Entry 8IOT (electron microscopy, 2.51 A resolution); this record covers chains A and B of the 3 polymer chains in the assembly.

# Chain A (and B)
Molecule: Spike glycoprotein
Organism: Severe acute respiratory syndrome coronavirus 2
Notes: chain B of this document is another copy of the same molecule, construct and numbering; everything in this record applies to it too
Reference sequence: P0DTC2 (SPIKE_SARS2); aligned to UniProt positions 12-1206 over residues 15-1210 (the alignment contains insertions or deletions, so no single offset holds)
Chain sequence (1245 residues; numbered 5 to 1250; 1 number in that range is skipped by the numbering (no residue carries it; nothing is unmodelled there); the number before each row is that of its first residue):
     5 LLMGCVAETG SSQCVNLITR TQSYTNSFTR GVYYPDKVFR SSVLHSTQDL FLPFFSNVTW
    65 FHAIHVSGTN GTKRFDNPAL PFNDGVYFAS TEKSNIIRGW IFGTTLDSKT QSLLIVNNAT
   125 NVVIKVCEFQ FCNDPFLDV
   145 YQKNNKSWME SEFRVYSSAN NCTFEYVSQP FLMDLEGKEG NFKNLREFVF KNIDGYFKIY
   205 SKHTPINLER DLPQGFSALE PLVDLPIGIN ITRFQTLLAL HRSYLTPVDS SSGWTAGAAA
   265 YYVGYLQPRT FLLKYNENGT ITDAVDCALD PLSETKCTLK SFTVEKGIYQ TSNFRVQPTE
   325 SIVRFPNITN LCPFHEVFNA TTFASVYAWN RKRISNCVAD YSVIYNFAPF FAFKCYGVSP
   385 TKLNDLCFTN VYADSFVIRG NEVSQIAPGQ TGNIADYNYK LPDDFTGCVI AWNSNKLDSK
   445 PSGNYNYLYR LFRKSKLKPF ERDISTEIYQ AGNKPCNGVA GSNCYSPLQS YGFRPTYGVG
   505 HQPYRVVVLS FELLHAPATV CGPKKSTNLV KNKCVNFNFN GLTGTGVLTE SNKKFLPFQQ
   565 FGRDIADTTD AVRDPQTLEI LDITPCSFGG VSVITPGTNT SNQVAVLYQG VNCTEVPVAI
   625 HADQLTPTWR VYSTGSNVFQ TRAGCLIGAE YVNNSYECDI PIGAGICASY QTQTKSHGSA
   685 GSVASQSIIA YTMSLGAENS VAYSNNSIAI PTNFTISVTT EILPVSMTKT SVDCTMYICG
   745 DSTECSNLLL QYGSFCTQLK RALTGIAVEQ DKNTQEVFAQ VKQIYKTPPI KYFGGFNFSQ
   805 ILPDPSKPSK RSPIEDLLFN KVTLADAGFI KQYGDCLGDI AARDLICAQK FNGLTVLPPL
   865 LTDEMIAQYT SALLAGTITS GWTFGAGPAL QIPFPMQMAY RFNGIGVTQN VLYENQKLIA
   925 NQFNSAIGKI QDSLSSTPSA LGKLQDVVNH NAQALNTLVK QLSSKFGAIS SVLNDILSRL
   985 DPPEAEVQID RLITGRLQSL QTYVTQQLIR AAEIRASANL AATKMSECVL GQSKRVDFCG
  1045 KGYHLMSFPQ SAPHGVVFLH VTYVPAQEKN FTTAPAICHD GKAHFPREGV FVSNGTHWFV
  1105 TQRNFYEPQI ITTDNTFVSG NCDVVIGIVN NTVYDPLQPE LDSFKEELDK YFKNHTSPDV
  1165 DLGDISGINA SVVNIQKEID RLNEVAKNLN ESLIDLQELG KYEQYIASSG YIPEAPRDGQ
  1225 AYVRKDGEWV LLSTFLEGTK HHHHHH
Unresolved in the structure: 5-18, 67-82, 145-153, 178-186, 247-257, 621-638, 678-688, 829-853, 1140-1250
Sequence notes: expression tag (5-14, 1211-1250); variant Ile-22 (Thr19 in P0DTC2), Ser-27 (Ala in P0DTC2), Ala-83 (Val in P0DTC2), Asp-142 (Gly in P0DTC2), Gln-146 (His in P0DTC2), Glu-183 (Gln in P0DTC2), Glu-213 (Val in P0DTC2), Val-252 (Gly in P0DTC2), His-339 (Gly in P0DTC2), Thr-346 (Arg in P0DTC2), Ile-368 (Leu in P0DTC2), Phe-371 (Ser in P0DTC2), Pro-373 (Ser in P0DTC2), Phe-375 (Ser in P0DTC2), Ala-376 (Thr in P0DTC2), Asn-405 (Asp in P0DTC2), Ser-408 (Arg in P0DTC2), Asn-417 (Lys in P0DTC2), Lys-440 (Asn in P0DTC2), Pro-445 (Val in P0DTC2), Ser-446 (Gly in P0DTC2), Lys-460 (Asn in P0DTC2), Asn-477 (Ser in P0DTC2), Lys-478 (Thr in P0DTC2), Ala-484 (Glu in P0DTC2), Ser-486 (Phe in P0DTC2), Ser-490 (Phe in P0DTC2), Arg-498 (Gln in P0DTC2), Tyr-501 (Asn in P0DTC2), His-505 (Tyr in P0DTC2), Gly-614 (Asp in P0DTC2), Tyr-655 (His in P0DTC2), Lys-679 (Asn in P0DTC2), His-681 (Pro in P0DTC2), Lys-764 (Asn in P0DTC2), Tyr-796 (Asp in P0DTC2), His-954 (Gln in P0DTC2), Lys-969 (Asn in P0DTC2); engineered mutation Gly-682 (Arg in P0DTC2), Ser-683 (Arg in P0DTC2), Gly-685 (Arg in P0DTC2), Pro-817 (Phe in P0DTC2), Pro-892 (Ala in P0DTC2), Pro-899 (Ala in P0DTC2), Pro-942 (Ala in P0DTC2), Pro-986 (Lys in P0DTC2), Pro-987 (Val in P0DTC2)
Swiss-Prot annotation at these positions:
  - glycosylation (N-linked (GlcNAc...) asparagine): Asn-20 (complex), Asn-125 (hybrid)
Disulfide bonds: Cys-131/Cys-166, Cys-291/Cys-301, Cys-336/Cys-361, Cys-379/Cys-432, Cys-391/Cys-525, Cys-480/Cys-488, Cys-538/Cys-590, Cys-617/Cys-649, Cys-662/Cys-671, Cys-738/Cys-760, Cys-743/Cys-749, Cys-1032/Cys-1043, Cys-1082/Cys-1126
Glycans and other covalent adducts: N-acetylglucosamine (NAG) linked to Asn-61, Asn-122, Asn-165, Asn-234, Asn-282, Asn-343, Asn-616, Asn-657, Asn-709, Asn-717, Asn-801, Asn-1074, Asn-1098, Asn-1134
What the authors report for this chain:
  - conformationally variable residues (loop rearrangement, order/disorder transition): Phe-375, Leu-828 to Lys-854
  - self-association interface (contacts with another copy of this molecule); pairs are residue here / residue on that copy: Ser-383/Asp-985, Lys-386/Asp-985
  - contacts within the chain: Phe-375/Val-407 (hydrophobic contact), Phe-375/Tyr-508 (hydrophobic contact)

# Chain A / chain B interface
Pairs across the interface - 111 pairs, chain A then chain B:
  Tyr-38(A) / Phe-562(B)  hydrophobic
  Lys-41(A) / Ala-520(B)
  Lys-41(A) / Pro-521(B)
  Lys-41(A) / Phe-562(B)
  Lys-41(A) / Gln-563(B)
  Lys-41(A) / Gln-564(B)  hydrogen bond (backbone-backbone)
  Val-42(A) / Arg-567(B)
  Phe-43(A) / Lys-557(B)
  Phe-43(A) / Lys-558(B)
  Phe-43(A) / Phe-559(B)  hydrophobic
  Phe-43(A) / Gln-563(B)
  Phe-43(A) / Phe-565(B)  hydrogen bond (backbone-backbone)
  Phe-43(A) / Gly-566(B)
  Phe-43(A) / Arg-567(B)  hydrogen bond (backbone-backbone)
  Val-47(A) / Ile-569(B)  hydrophobic
  Asp-198(A) / His-519(B)  salt bridge
  Tyr-200(A) / Asn-394(B)  hydrogen bond
  Tyr-200(A) / Glu-516(B)  hydrogen bond
  Pro-225(A) / Phe-562(B)
  Pro-230(A) / Arg-357(B)  hydrogen bond (backbone-side chain)
  Lys-378(A) / Thr-415(B)
  Asp-737(A) / Asn-317(B)  hydrogen bond
  Met-740(A) / Arg-319(B)
  Met-740(A) / Phe-592(B)  hydrophobic
  Gly-744(A) / Arg-319(B)
  Gln-755(A) / Lys-969(B)
  Gln-755(A) / Phe-970(B)  hydrogen bond (side chain-backbone)
  Gln-755(A) / Gly-971(B)  hydrogen bond (side chain-backbone)
  Tyr-756(A) / Gln-965(B)
  Tyr-756(A) / Ser-968(B)
  Tyr-756(A) / Phe-970(B)
  Phe-759(A) / Gln-965(B)
  Gln-762(A) / Thr-961(B)
  Lys-764(A) / Gln-314(B)
  Arg-765(A) / Gln-957(B)
  Lys-786(A) / Gly-700(B)
  Lys-786(A) / Ala-701(B)
  Gln-787(A) / Ala-701(B)
  Gln-787(A) / Asn-703(B)
  Ile-788(A) / Ala-701(B)  hydrogen bond (backbone-backbone)
  Ile-788(A) / Glu-702(B)
  Ile-788(A) / Asn-703(B)  hydrogen bond (backbone-backbone)
  Tyr-789(A) / Asn-703(B)
  Lys-790(A) / Glu-702(B)
  Lys-790(A) / Asn-703(B)  hydrogen bond (backbone-backbone)
  Pro-792(A) / Tyr-707(B)  hydrophobic
  Tyr-796(A) / Tyr-707(B)
  Phe-797(A) / Tyr-707(B)  hydrophobic
  Lys-854(A) / Phe-592(B)
  Phe-855(A) / Phe-592(B)
  Gly-857(A) / Phe-592(B)
  Leu-861(A) / Gln-613(B)
  Pro-863(A) / Gly-667(B)
  Pro-863(A) / Ala-668(B)
  Leu-864(A) / Pro-665(B)  hydrophobic
  Leu-864(A) / Gly-667(B)
  Leu-864(A) / Ala-668(B)
  Leu-864(A) / Gly-669(B)  hydrogen bond (backbone-backbone)
  Leu-865(A) / Met-697(B)  hydrophobic
  Thr-866(A) / Ala-668(B)
  Met-869(A) / Gly-669(B)
  Met-869(A) / Met-697(B)  hydrophobic
  Met-869(A) / Leu-699(B)
  Gln-872(A) / Leu-699(B)
  Tyr-873(A) / Leu-699(B)
  Thr-883(A) / Val-705(B)
  Thr-883(A) / Tyr-707(B)
  Ala-890(A) / Gly-1046(B)
  Pro-892(A) / Pro-1069(B)
  Pro-892(A) / Glu-1072(B)
  Leu-894(A) / Ala-713(B)
  Leu-894(A) / Pro-715(B)
  Leu-894(A) / Glu-1072(B)
  Gln-895(A) / Ala-706(B)
  Gln-895(A) / Ser-711(B)  hydrogen bond
  Gln-895(A) / Ile-712(B)  hydrogen bond (side chain-backbone)
  Gln-895(A) / Ala-713(B)  hydrogen bond (backbone-backbone)
  Gln-895(A) / Asn-1074(B)
  Ile-896(A) / Tyr-707(B)
  Pro-897(A) / Tyr-707(B)  hydrophobic
  Pro-897(A) / Ser-708(B)
  Pro-897(A) / Ser-711(B)
  Phe-898(A) / Tyr-707(B)  hydrogen bond (backbone-side chain)
  Met-900(A) / Thr-1077(B)
  Met-900(A) / Val-1094(B)  hydrophobic
  Tyr-904(A) / Gly-1093(B)
  Tyr-904(A) / Val-1094(B)
  Tyr-904(A) / Arg-1107(B)
  Asn-914(A) / Phe-1089(B)
  Asn-914(A) / Ser-1123(B)
  Tyr-917(A) / Pro-1079(B)  hydrophobic
  Tyr-917(A) / Phe-1089(B)  hydrophobic
  Glu-918(A) / Ser-1123(B)
  Glu-918(A) / Val-1128(B)
  Val-963(A) / Ala-570(B)  hydrophobic
  Lys-964(A) / Ile-569(B)
  Ser-982(A) / Lys-386(B)
  Ser-982(A) / Leu-390(B)
  Arg-983(A) / Gly-381(B)
  Arg-983(A) / Val-382(B)
  Arg-983(A) / Ser-383(B)  hydrogen bond (backbone-backbone)
  Arg-983(A) / Leu-390(B)
  Leu-984(A) / Gly-381(B)
  Leu-984(A) / Ser-383(B)
  Leu-984(A) / Lys-386(B)  hydrogen bond (backbone-side chain)
  Asp-985(A) / Ser-383(B)  hydrogen bond
  Asp-985(A) / Lys-386(B)  salt bridge
  Gln-1005(A) / Gln-1002(B)
  Ser-1030(A) / Val-1040(B)
  Glu-1031(A) / Arg-1039(B)  salt bridge
  Arg-1039(A) / Arg-1039(B)
Other interface residues (no listed pair), chain A (84 interface residues in all): Gly-199, Glu-224, Ile-231, Asn-282, Pro-373, Gly-757, Ser-758, Gln-784, Pro-862, Ser-884, Trp-886, Gly-889, Gly-891, Gln-913, Gln-920, Asn-978, Leu-981, Leu-1012, Arg-1019, Thr-1027, Leu-1034, Gly-1035, Gln-1113
Other interface residues (no listed pair), chain B (89 interface residues in all): Thr-393, Phe-456, Thr-547, Leu-560, Pro-589, Ala-647, Thr-696, Asn-709, Asn-710, Thr-1006, Ile-1013, Glu-1017, Asp-1041, Lys-1045, Tyr-1047, Val-1068, Ala-1078, Pro-1090, Gly-1124, Val-1129, Ile-1130

# In short
Chain A and chain B form an interface of 84 and 89 residues respectively; the contacts include 20 hydrogen
bonds and 3 salt bridges. Polar contacts include Asp-198(A)/His-519(B), Asp-985(A)/Lys-386(B) and
Glu-1031(A)/Arg-1039(B). From the paper: conformational variability at Phe-375(A) and Leu-828(A); a
self-association interface involving Ser-383(A) and Lys-386(A).
Both chains are Spike glycoprotein (Severe acute respiratory syndrome coronavirus 2). Entry 8IOT (Structure of
the SARS-CoV-2 XBB.1 spike glycoprotein (closed-2 state)) was determined by electron microscopy (same
publication as 8IOS, 8IOU and 8IOV).
